5V7J - chains G and B of the 6 polymer chains in the assembly; structure by X-ray diffraction, 2.91 A resolution.

== Chain G ==
Name: Envelope glycoprotein gp160
Source organism: Human immunodeficiency virus 1
Reference sequence: Q2N0S6 (Q2N0S6_9HIV1); the construct lacks a stretch of the UniProt sequence and is renumbered around it, so the offset changes along the chain: 32-140 = UniProt 31-139; 149-185 = UniProt 140-176; 187-309 = UniProt 186-308; 312-321 = UniProt 309-318; 2 more segments
Chain sequence (480 residues; each row starts with the number of its first residue; note: 12 numbers in that range are skipped by the numbering (no residue carries them; nothing is unmodelled there); a row labelled like 185A-185I holds insertion residues (185A, then the next letters in order)):
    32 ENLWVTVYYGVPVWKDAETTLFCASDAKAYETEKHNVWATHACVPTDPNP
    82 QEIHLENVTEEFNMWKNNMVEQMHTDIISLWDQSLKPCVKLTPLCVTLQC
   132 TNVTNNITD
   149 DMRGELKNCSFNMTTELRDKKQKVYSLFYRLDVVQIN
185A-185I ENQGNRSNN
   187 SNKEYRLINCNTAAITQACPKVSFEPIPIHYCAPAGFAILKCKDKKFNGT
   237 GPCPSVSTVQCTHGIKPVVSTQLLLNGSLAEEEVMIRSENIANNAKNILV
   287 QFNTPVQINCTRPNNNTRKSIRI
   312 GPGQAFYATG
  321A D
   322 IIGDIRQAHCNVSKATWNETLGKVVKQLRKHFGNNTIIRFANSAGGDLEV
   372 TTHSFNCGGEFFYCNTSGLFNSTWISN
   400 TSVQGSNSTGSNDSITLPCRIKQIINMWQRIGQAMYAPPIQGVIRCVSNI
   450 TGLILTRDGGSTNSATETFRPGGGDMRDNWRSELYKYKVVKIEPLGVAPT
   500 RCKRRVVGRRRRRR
Not modelled in the structure: 149-151, 185A-185I, 400-409, 508-513
Sequence notes: engineered mutation Ala199 (Ser198 in Q2N0S6), Ala278 (Thr277 in Q2N0S6), Asn332 (Thr330 in Q2N0S6), Ala365 (Ser363 in Q2N0S6), Ala464 (Thr461 in Q2N0S6), Cys501 (Ala498 in Q2N0S6); expression tag (509-513)
Cystine bridges: Cys54-Cys74, Cys119-Cys205, Cys126-Cys196, Cys131-Cys157, Cys218-Cys247, Cys228-Cys239, Cys296-Cys331, Cys378-Cys445
Covalent attachments: glycan linked to Asn88, Asn332; N-acetylglucosamine (NAG) linked to Asn133, Asn156, Asn160, Asn234, Asn262, Asn295, Asn301, Asn356, Asn386, Asn392, Asn448
Reported in the primary citation:
  - post-translational modification sites: Asn160, Asn386
  - post-translational modification sites: Asn302 (from molecular simulation)
  - conformationally variable residues: Asn160

== Chain B ==
Name: Envelope glycoprotein gp160
Source organism: Human immunodeficiency virus 1
Reference sequence: Q2N0S6 (Q2N0S6_9HIV1); residues 512-664 here correspond to UniProt positions 509-661 (UniProt number = residue number - 3)
Chain sequence (153 residues; numbered 512 to 664; the number before each row is that of its first residue):
   512 AVGIGAVFLGFLGAAGSTMGAASMTLTVQARNLLSGIVQQQSNLLRAPEA
   562 QQHLLKLTVWGIKQLQARVLAVERYLRDQQLLGIWGCSGKLICCTNVPWN
   612 SSWSNRNLSEIWDNMTWLQWDKEISNYTQIIYGLLEESQNQQEKNEQDLL
   662 ALD
Not modelled in the structure: 557-561
Sequence notes: engineered mutation Pro559 (Ile556 in Q2N0S6), Cys605 (Thr602 in Q2N0S6)
Cystine bridges: Cys598-Cys604
Covalent attachments: N-acetylglucosamine (NAG) linked to Asn618, Asn637

== How chain G and chain B interact ==
Inter-chain disulfides: Cys501(G)-Cys605(B)
Contacting residue pairs (82):
  Leu34(G) - Pro609(B)
  Leu34(G) - Trp610(B)  hydrogen bond (backbone-backbone)
  Trp35(G) - Thr606(B)
  Trp35(G) - Asn607(B)
  Trp35(G) - Pro609(B)  hydrophobic
  Val36(G) - Thr606(B)  hydrogen bond (backbone-side chain)
  Val36(G) - Trp610(B)  hydrophobic
  Thr37(G) - Cys604(B)
  Thr37(G) - Cys605(B)
  Thr37(G) - Thr606(B)
  Val38(G) - Leu602(B)
  Val38(G) - Ile603(B)
  Val38(G) - Cys604(B)  hydrogen bond (backbone-backbone)
  Val38(G) - Leu646(B)  hydrophobic
  Tyr39(G) - Leu602(B)
  Tyr39(G) - Ile603(B)  hydrophobic
  Tyr39(G) - Trp623(B)
  Tyr39(G) - Trp628(B)  hydrophobic
  Tyr40(G) - Leu537(B)
  Tyr40(G) - Tyr586(B)
  Tyr40(G) - Gln590(B)  hydrogen bond
  Tyr40(G) - Leu593(B)  hydrophobic
  Tyr40(G) - Leu602(B)  hydrogen bond (backbone-backbone)
  Gly41(G) - Leu537(B)
  Gly41(G) - Gln540(B)
  Val42(G) - Trp628(B)  hydrophobic
  Pro43(G) - Leu523(B)  hydrophobic
  Pro43(G) - Ala525(B)
  Pro43(G) - Ala526(B)  hydrophobic
  Pro43(G) - Ala533(B)  hydrophobic
  Pro43(G) - Gln540(B)
  Pro43(G) - Trp628(B)
  Pro43(G) - Leu629(B)
  Trp45(G) - Leu523(B)  hydrophobic
  Trp45(G) - Ala526(B)  hydrophobic
  Trp45(G) - Leu629(B)  hydrophobic
  Thr50(G) - Leu581(B)
  Thr51(G) - Lys574(B)
  Cys54(G) - Trp571(B)  hydrophobic
  His66(G) - Gln563(B)  hydrogen bond
  His66(G) - His564(B)
  Trp69(G) - Trp571(B)  hydrogen bond (backbone-side chain)
  Thr71(G) - His564(B)  hydrogen bond
  His72(G) - Gln563(B)  hydrogen bond
  His72(G) - His564(B)  hydrogen bond
  Ala73(G) - Trp571(B)
  Cys74(G) - Trp571(B)  hydrogen bond
  Val75(G) - Gln552(B)
  Val75(G) - Gln575(B)
  Pro76(G) - Leu556(B)  hydrophobic
  Ile84(G) - Leu520(B)
  His85(G) - Leu520(B)
  Leu86(G) - Leu523(B)
  Leu86(G) - Ala526(B)  hydrophobic
  Glu87(G) - Gly527(B)
  Val89(G) - Gly527(B)
  Ala221(G) - Leu544(B)
  Ala221(G) - Leu545(B)
  Ala221(G) - Gln550(B)
  Ala221(G) - Ala582(B)
  Gly222(G) - Leu544(B)  hydrogen bond (backbone-backbone)
  Phe223(G) - Leu581(B)  hydrophobic
  Thr244(G) - Phe522(B)
  Gln246(G) - Gln550(B)  hydrogen bond
  Lys490(G) - Arg585(B)
  Ile491(G) - Leu544(B)  hydrophobic
  Ile491(G) - Arg585(B)
  Pro493(G) - Asp589(B)
  Leu494(G) - Asp589(B)
  Val496(G) - Trp631(B)  hydrogen bond (backbone-side chain)
  Val496(G) - Tyr643(B)
  Val496(G) - Leu646(B)  hydrophobic
  Ala497(G) - Trp623(B)  hydrophobic
  Pro498(G) - Trp610(B)  hydrophobic
  Pro498(G) - Leu619(B)
  Pro498(G) - Ile622(B)
  Pro498(G) - Trp623(B)  hydrogen bond (backbone-side chain)
  Cys501(G) - Cys605(B)  disulfide
  Lys502(G) - Cys605(B)
  Lys502(G) - Thr606(B)
  Lys502(G) - Asn607(B)
  Val506(G) - Gln658(B)
Other interface residues (no listed pair), chain G (52 interface residues in all): Val44, Phe53, Ala70, Asp78, Tyr217, Pro220, Glu492, Gly495, Thr499, Arg503
Other interface residues (no listed pair), chain B (58 interface residues in all): Val518, Gly521, Met530, Thr536, Ala541, Asn543, Ser546, Gln551, Thr569, Gln577, Ala578, Trp596, Val608, Ile642, Glu654

== In short ==
52 residues of chain G and 58 residues of chain B are in contact; the contacts include 1 disulfide bond and 15
hydrogen bonds. Among the polar pairs are Val36(G)-Thr606(B), Tyr40(G)-Gln590(B) and His66(G)-Gln563(B). The
paper reports modification sites Asn160(G), Asn386(G) and Asn302(G); conformational variability at Asn160(G).
Chain G is Envelope glycoprotein gp160 and chain B is Envelope glycoprotein gp160, both from Human
immunodeficiency virus 1; the structure, Crystal Structure at 3.7 A Resolution of Glycosylated HIV-1 Clade A
BG505 SOSIP.664 Prefusion Env Trimer ..., was determined by X-ray diffraction.
